PDB entry 8TBH | X-ray diffraction, 1.50 A resolution | chains A and D

[Chain A]
Molecule: GTPase KRas
Organism: Homo sapiens
Notes: EC 3.6.5.2
Reference sequence: P01116 (RASK_HUMAN), isoform P01116-2; residues 1-169 here = UniProt positions 1-169
Sequence (170 residues; each row starts with the number of its first residue; numbering starts at 0):
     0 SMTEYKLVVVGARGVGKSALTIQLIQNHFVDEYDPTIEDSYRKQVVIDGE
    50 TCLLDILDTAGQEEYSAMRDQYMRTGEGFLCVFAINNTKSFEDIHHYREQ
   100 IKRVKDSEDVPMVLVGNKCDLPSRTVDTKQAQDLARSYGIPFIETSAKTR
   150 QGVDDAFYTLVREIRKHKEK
Differences from the reference sequence: expression tag (0); engineered mutation Arg12 (Gly in P01116)
Bound ions: Mg2+: Ser17, Thr35 (together with GMP-PNP)
Ligand contacts:
  - GMP-PNP (GNP; phosphoaminophosphonic acid-guanylate ester): Ala11, Arg12, Gly13, Val14, Gly15, Lys16, Ser17, Ala18, Phe28, Val29, Asp30, Glu31, Tyr32, Asp33, Pro34, Thr35, Thr58, Ala59, Gly60, Gln61, Asn116, Lys117, Asp119, Leu120, Ser145, Ala146, Lys147
  - rmc-7977 (ZNI; (1R,5S,6r)-N-[(1P,7S,9S,13S,20M)-20-{5-(4-cyclopropylpiperazin-1-yl)-2-[(1S)-1-methoxyethyl]pyridin-3-yl}-21-ethyl-17,17-dimethyl-8,14-dioxo-15-oxa-4-thia-9,21,27,28-tetraazapentacyclo[17.5.2.1~2,5~.1~9,13~.0~22,26~]octacosa-1(24),2,5(28),19,22,25-hexaen-7-yl]-3-oxabicyclo[3.1.0]hexane-6-carboxamide): Tyr32, Pro34, Thr35, Ile36, Glu37, Ala59, Gln61, Tyr64, Met67

[Chain D]
Molecule: Peptidyl-prolyl cis-trans isomerase A
Organism: Homo sapiens
Notes: EC 5.2.1.8
Reference sequence: P62937 (PPIA_HUMAN); residue numbers follow UniProt; this construct covers 1-165
Sequence (166 residues; row label = number of the first residue in the row; numbering starts at 0):
     0 SMVNPTVFFDIAVDGEPLGRVSFELFADKVPKTAENFRALSTGEKGFGYK
    50 GSCFHRIIPGFMCQGGDFTRHNGTGGKSIYGEKFEDENFILKHTGPGILS
   100 MANAGPNTNGSQFFICTAKTEWLDGKHVVFGKVKEGMNIVEAMERFGSRN
   150 GKTSKKITIADCGQLE
Not modelled in the structure: 0-1, 165
Differences from the reference sequence: expression tag (0)
Ligand contacts: rmc-7977 (ZNI; (1R,5S,6r)-N-[(1P,7S,9S,13S,20M)-20-{5-(4-cyclopropylpiperazin-1-yl)-2-[(1S)-1-methoxyethyl]pyridin-3-yl}-21-ethyl-17,17-dimethyl-8,14-dioxo-15-oxa-4-thia-9,21,27,28-tetraazapentacyclo[17.5.2.1~2,5~.1~9,13~.0~22,26~]octacosa-1(24),2,5(28),19,22,25-hexaen-7-yl]-3-oxabicyclo[3.1.0]hexane-6-carboxamide): Arg55, Ile57, Phe60, Met61, Gln63, Gly72, Thr73, Ala101, Asn102, Ala103, Gln111, Phe113, Glu120, Trp121, Leu122, His126, Arg148

[Interface between chain A and chain D]
Residue-residue contacts - 16 pairs, chain A then chain D:
  Arg12(A) with Ala103(D)
  Glu31(A) with Arg69(D), salt bridge; Asn71(D), hydrogen bond; Thr73(D), hydrogen bond
  Tyr32(A) with Thr73(D)
  Asp33(A) with Thr73(D)
  Pro34(A) with Arg55(D), hydrogen bond (backbone-side chain)
  Ile36(A) with Arg55(D); Asn149(D)
  Glu37(A) with Arg148(D), salt bridge; Asn149(D), hydrogen bond (backbone-side chain)
  Asp38(A) with Asn149(D), hydrogen bond; Lys151(D), salt bridge
  Glu63(A) with Lys125(D), salt bridge
  Tyr64(A) with Trp121(D), hydrogen bond; Leu122(D)
Interface residues without a listed pair, chain D (12 interface residues in all): Ile57

[Overview]
10 residues of chain A face 12 of chain D across their interface; the contacts include 6 hydrogen bonds and 4
salt bridges. Among the polar pairs are Glu31(A)-Arg69(D), Glu37(A)-Arg148(D) and Asp38(A)-Lys151(D). Rmc-7977
is bound between chain A and chain D. Chain A binds GMP-PNP.
Here chain A is GTPase KRas and chain D is Peptidyl-prolyl cis-trans isomerase A, both from Homo sapiens.
Entry 8TBH (Tricomplex of RMC-7977, KRAS G12R, and CypA) was determined by X-ray diffraction (same publication
as 8TBF, 8TBG, 8TBI, 8TBJ, 8TBK, 8TBL, 8TBM and 8TBN).
